PDB entry 4AK4 | X-ray diffraction, 1.65 A resolution | chains A and C of the 8 polymer chains in the assembly

# Chain A (and C)
Name: Agglutinin alpha chain
Organism: Artocarpus integer
Notes: chain C of this document is another copy of the same molecule, construct and numbering; everything in this record applies to it too
UniProt: P18670 (LECA_ARTIN); numbering as in UniProt (aligned over 1-133)
Amino-acid sequence (133 residues; row label = number of the first residue in the row):
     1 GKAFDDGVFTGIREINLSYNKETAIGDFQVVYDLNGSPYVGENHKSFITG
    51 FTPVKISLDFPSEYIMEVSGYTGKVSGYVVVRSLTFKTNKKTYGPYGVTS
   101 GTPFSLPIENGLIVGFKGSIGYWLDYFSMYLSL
Swiss-Prot annotation at these positions:
  - region: V68 to N89 (IgA-binding)
  - glycosylation: N43 (N-linked (GlcNAc...) asparagine)
  - natural variant: K45 (K45L; K45T), M66 (M66D; M66V), K74 (N74K: this construct carries the variant)

# Interface between chain A and chain C
Residue-residue contacts (12):
  D6(A) with N35(C), hydrogen bond (backbone-side chain)
  G7(A) with N35(C)
  V8(A) with T10(C); N35(C), hydrogen bond (backbone-side chain)
  F9(A) with N35(C)
  L34(A) with L34(C), hydrophobic; Y39(C), hydrophobic
  N35(A) with D6(C), hydrogen bond (side chain-backbone); G7(C); V8(C), hydrogen bond (side chain-backbone); F9(C)
  Y39(A) with L34(C), hydrophobic

# Summary
The interface between chain A and chain C involves 7 residues on one side and 8 on the other; the contacts
include 4 hydrogen bonds. Polar contacts include D6(A)-N35(C) and V8(A)-N35(C).
Chain A and chain C are both Agglutinin alpha chain (Artocarpus integer); the structure, High resolution
structure of Galactose Binding lectin from Champedak (CGB), was determined by X-ray diffraction, deposited
together with 4AKB, 4AKC and 4AKD.
